PDB entry 8FZU | X-ray diffraction, 1.90 A resolution | chain A

[Chain A]
Name: Transcription factor ETV6, Anthrax toxin receptor 2
Source organism: Homo sapiens
UniProt: chimeric construct of P41212, P58335: residues 2-66 from P41212 (ETV6_HUMAN) positions 47-111 (UniProt number = residue number + 45); residues 79-257 from P58335 positions 39-217 (UniProt number = residue number - 40)
Amino-acid sequence (257 residues; each row starts with the number of its first residue):
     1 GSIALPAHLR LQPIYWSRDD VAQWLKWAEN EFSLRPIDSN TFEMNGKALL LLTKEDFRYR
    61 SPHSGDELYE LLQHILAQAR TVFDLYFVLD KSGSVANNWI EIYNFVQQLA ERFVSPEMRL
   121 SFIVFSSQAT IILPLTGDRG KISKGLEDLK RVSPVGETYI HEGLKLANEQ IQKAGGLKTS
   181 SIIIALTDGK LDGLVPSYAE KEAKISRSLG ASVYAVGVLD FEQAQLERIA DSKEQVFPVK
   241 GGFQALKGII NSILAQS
Not modelled in the structure: 1-2, 256-257
Construct notes: expression tag (1); conflict Ala4 (Arg49 in P41212), Ala79 (Cys39 in P58335), Ala215 (Cys175 in P58335); linker (67-78); engineered mutation Thr81 (Arg41 in P58335), Val82 (Ala42 in P58335)
UniProt features mapped onto this chain:
  - site: Leu9, Arg10 (Breakpoint for translocation to form ETV6-MDS2 in MDS), Arg10, Leu11 (Breakpoint for translocation to form PAX5-ETV6)
  - binding site (a divalent metal cation): Ser92, Ser94, Thr158
  - modified residue: Thr187 (Phosphothreonine)
What the authors report for this chain:
  - interface residues: Arg18, Ser94, Asn97, Asn98, Glu101, Leu219, Asp220, Phe221

[Summary]
From UniProt: 3 divalent metal cation-binding residues. The paper reports interface residues Arg18, Ser94 and
Asn97 among others.
Chain A is Transcription factor ETV6, Anthrax toxin receptor 2 (Homo sapiens); the structure, The von
Willebrand factor A domain of human capillary morphogenesis gene II, flexibly fused to the ..., was determined
by X-ray diffraction, deposited together with 8FZV, 8FT6, 8FT8 and 8FZ4.
